7WTQ - chains C2 and SN of the 18 polymer chains in the assembly; structure by electron microscopy, 3.70 A resolution.

== Chain C2 ==
Molecule: 18S rRNA
Organism: Saccharomyces cerevisiae
Sequence (1800 nucleotides; numbered 1 to 1800; the number before each row is that of its first residue):
     1 UAUCUGGUUGAUCCUGCCAGUAGUCAUAUGCUUGUCUCAAAGAUUAAGCC
    51 AUGCAUGUCUAAGUAUAAGCAAUUUAUACAGUGAAACUGCGAAUGGCUCA
   101 UUAAAUCAGUUAUCGUUUAUUUGAUAGUUCCUUUACUACAUGGUAUAACU
   151 GUGGUAAUUCUAGAGCUAAUACAUGCUUAAAAUCUCGACCCUUUGGAAGA
   201 GAUGUAUUUAUUAGAUAAAAAAUCAAUGUCUUCGGACUCUUUGAUGAUUC
   251 AUAAUAACUUUUCGAAUCGCAUGGCCUUGUGCUGGCGAUGGUUCAUUCAA
   301 AUUUCUGCCCUAUCAACUUUCGAUGGUAGGAUAGUGGCCUACCAUGGUUU
   351 CAACGGGUAACGGGGAAUAAGGGUUCGAUUCCGGAGAGGGAGCCUGAGAA
   401 ACGGCUACCACAUCCAAGGAAGGCAGCAGGCGCGCAAAUUACCCAAUCCU
   451 AAUUCAGGGAGGUAGUGACAAUAAAUAACGAUACAGGGCCCAUUCGGGUC
   501 UUGUAAUUGGAAUGAGUACAAUGUAAAUACCUUAACGAGGAACAAUUGGA
   551 GGGCAAGUCUGGUGCCAGCAGCCGCGGUAAUUCCAGCUCCAAUAGCGUAU
   601 AUUAAAGUUGUUGCAGUUAAAAAGCUCGUAGUUGAACUUUGGGCCCGGUU
   651 GGCCGGUCCGAUUUUUUCGUGUACUGGAUUUCCAACGGGGCCUUUCCUUC
   701 UGGCUAACCUUGAGUCCUUGUGGCUCUUGGCGAACCAGGACUUUUACUUU
   751 GAAAAAAUUAGAGUGUUCAAAGCAGGCGUAUUGCUCGAAUAUAUUAGCAU
   801 GGAAUAAUAGAAUAGGACGUUUGGUUCUAUUUUGUUGGUUUCUAGGACCA
   851 UCGUAAUGAUUAAUAGGGACGGUCGGGGGCAUCAGUAUUCAAUUGUCAGA
   901 GGUGAAAUUCUUGGAUUUAUUGAAGACUAACUACUGCGAAAGCAUUUGCC
   951 AAGGACGUUUUCAUUAAUCAAGAACGAAAGUUAGGGGAUCGAAGAUGAUC
  1001 AGAUACCGUCGUAGUCUUAACCAUAAACUAUGCCGACUAGGGAUCGGGUG
  1051 GUGUUUUUUUAAUGACCCACUCGGCACCUUACGAGAAAUCAAAGUCUUUG
  1101 GGUUCUGGGGGGAGUAUGGUCGCAAGGCUGAAACUUAAAGGAAUUGACGG
  1151 AAGGGCACCACCAGGAGUGGAGCCUGCGGCUUAAUUUGACUCAACACGGG
  1201 GAAACUCACCAGGUCCAGACACAAUAAGGAUUGACAGAUUGAGAGCUCUU
  1251 UCUUGAUUUUGUGGGUGGUGGUGCAUGGCCGUUCUUAGUUGGUGGAGUGA
  1301 UUUGUCUGCUUAAUUGCGAUAACGAACGAGACCUUAACCUACUAAAUAGU
  1351 GGUGCUAGCAUUUGCUGGUUAUCCACUUCUUAGAGGGACUAUCGGUUUCA
  1401 AGCCGAUGGAAGUUUGAGGCAAUAACAGGUCUGUGAUGCCCUUAGACGUU
  1451 CUGGGCCGCACGCGCGCUACACUGACGGAGCCAGCGAGUCUAACCUUGGC
  1501 CGAGAGGUCUUGGUAAUCUUGUGAAACUCCGUCGUGCUGGGGAUAGAGCA
  1551 UUGUAAUUAUUGCUCUUCAACGAGGAAUUCCUAGUAAGCGCAAGUCAUCA
  1601 GCUUGCGUUGAUUACGUCCCUGCCCUUUGUACACACCGCCCGUCGCUAGU
  1651 ACCGAUUGAAUGGCUUAGUGAGGCCUCAGGAUCUGCUUAGAGAAGGGGGC
  1701 AACUCCAUCUCAGAGCGGAGAAUUUGGACAAACUUGGUCAUUUAGAGGAA
  1751 CUAAAAGUCGUAACAAGGUUUCCGUAGGUGAACCUGCGGAAGGAUCAUUA
Disordered / not traced: 73-75, 133-135, 489-498, 651-683, 707-732, 1140, 1157-1621, 1631-1634

== Chain SN ==
Protein: 40S ribosomal protein S13
Organism: Saccharomyces cerevisiae
UniProt: P05756 (RS13_YEAST); numbering as in UniProt (aligned over 1-151)
Chain sequence (151 residues; numbered 1 to 151; the number before each row is that of its first residue):
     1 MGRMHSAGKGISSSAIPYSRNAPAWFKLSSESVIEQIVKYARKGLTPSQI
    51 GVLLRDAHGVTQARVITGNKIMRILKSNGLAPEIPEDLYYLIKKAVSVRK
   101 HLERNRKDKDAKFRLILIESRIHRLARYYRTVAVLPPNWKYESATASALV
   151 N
Disordered / not traced: 1
UniProt features mapped onto this chain:
  - modified residue: Ser32 (Phosphoserine)
  - cross-link (Glycyl lysine isopeptide (Lys-Gly)): Lys39 (interchain with G-Cter in ubiquitin), Lys43 (interchain with G-Cter in ubiquitin)

== Chain C2 / chain SN interface ==
Residue-residue contacts (85; chain C2 residue first):
  U626(C2) - Phe113(SN)  sugar contact
  C627(C2) - His5(SN)  hydrogen bond to the phosphate
  C627(C2) - Leu117(SN)  sugar contact
  C627(C2) - Ser120(SN)  hydrogen bond to the sugar
  G628(C2) - His5(SN)  salt bridge to the phosphate
  G628(C2) - Ser120(SN)  phosphate contact
  G628(C2) - Arg124(SN)  salt bridge to the phosphate
  U629(C2) - Arg127(SN)  salt bridge to the phosphate
  A859(C2) - Arg73(SN)  hydrogen bond to the sugar
  U861(C2) - Arg20(SN)  sugar contact
  A862(C2) - Ile16(SN)  phosphate contact
  A862(C2) - Arg64(SN)  salt bridge to the phosphate
  U864(C2) - Ile11(SN)  sugar contact
  G866(C2) - Gly2(SN)  hydrogen bond to the phosphate
  G866(C2) - Arg3(SN)  salt bridge to the phosphate
  G866(C2) - Met4(SN)  phosphate contact
  G867(C2) - Arg3(SN)  salt bridge to the phosphate
  G867(C2) - Met4(SN)  hydrogen bond to the phosphate
  G867(C2) - Asp87(SN)  base contact
  G867(C2) - Arg121(SN)  phosphate contact
  G868(C2) - Ser48(SN)  hydrogen bond to the base
  G868(C2) - Asp87(SN)  sugar contact
  G868(C2) - Tyr90(SN)  sugar contact
  G868(C2) - Arg121(SN)  salt bridge to the phosphate
  A869(C2) - Tyr90(SN)  sugar contact
  G878(C2) - His101(SN)  base contact
  G878(C2) - Asp108(SN)  hydrogen bond to the sugar
  G879(C2) - Asn105(SN)  sugar contact
  G879(C2) - Asp108(SN)  sugar contact
  G938(C2) - Arg114(SN)  hydrogen bond to the phosphate
  A939(C2) - Phe113(SN)  stacking on the base
  A939(C2) - Arg114(SN)  salt bridge to the phosphate
  C950(C2) - His101(SN)  base contact
  C950(C2) - Arg104(SN)  hydrogen bond to the sugar
  A951(C2) - Val98(SN)  sugar contact
  A951(C2) - His101(SN)  sugar contact
  A952(C2) - Lys94(SN)  phosphate contact
  A952(C2) - Arg114(SN)  sugar contact
  G953(C2) - Lys94(SN)  salt bridge to the phosphate
  G954(C2) - Ser6(SN)  sugar contact
  G954(C2) - Gly8(SN)  phosphate contact
  A955(C2) - Arg3(SN)  salt bridge to the phosphate
  A955(C2) - Gly8(SN)  phosphate contact
  A955(C2) - Lys9(SN)  phosphate contact
  A955(C2) - Gly10(SN)  hydrogen bond to the phosphate
  C956(C2) - Gly10(SN)  phosphate contact
  C956(C2) - Ile11(SN)  hydrogen bond to the phosphate
  C956(C2) - Ser12(SN)  hydrogen bond to the phosphate
  G957(C2) - Ser12(SN)  phosphate contact
  U958(C2) - Ser13(SN)  base contact
  U958(C2) - Arg55(SN)  hydrogen bond to the sugar
  U959(C2) - Ser14(SN)  phosphate contact
  U959(C2) - Ala15(SN)  sugar contact
  U959(C2) - Pro17(SN)  sugar contact
  U959(C2) - Arg55(SN)  sugar contact
  U959(C2) - Thr61(SN)  base contact
  U960(C2) - Ser14(SN)  phosphate contact
  U960(C2) - Ile16(SN)  phosphate contact
  U960(C2) - Ser48(SN)  hydrogen bond to the sugar
  U960(C2) - Gly51(SN)  sugar contact
  U960(C2) - Val52(SN)  sugar contact
  U960(C2) - Arg55(SN)  salt bridge to the phosphate
  U961(C2) - Ser48(SN)  hydrogen bond to the sugar
  U961(C2) - Ile71(SN)  phosphate contact
  U961(C2) - Glu86(SN)  hydrogen bond to the sugar
  C962(C2) - Lys70(SN)  salt bridge to the phosphate
  C962(C2) - Met72(SN)  phosphate contact
  A963(C2) - Lys70(SN)  salt bridge to the phosphate
  A963(C2) - Tyr128(SN)  sugar contact
  U964(C2) - Tyr128(SN)  hydrogen bond to the phosphate
  U965(C2) - Tyr128(SN)  sugar contact
  A966(C2) - Arg124(SN)  salt bridge to the phosphate
  A967(C2) - Met4(SN)  phosphate contact
  A967(C2) - Arg124(SN)  salt bridge to the phosphate
  A974(C2) - Lys112(SN)  phosphate contact
  C975(C2) - Lys109(SN)  phosphate contact
  G976(C2) - Lys109(SN)  salt bridge to the phosphate
  A1019(C2) - Arg106(SN)  salt bridge to the phosphate
  A1019(C2) - Lys107(SN)  salt bridge to the phosphate
  C1034(C2) - Lys9(SN)  salt bridge to the phosphate
  G1035(C2) - Gly2(SN)  hydrogen bond to the phosphate
  G1035(C2) - Lys9(SN)  phosphate contact
  C1072(C2) - Ile11(SN)  phosphate contact
  G1073(C2) - Lys9(SN)  sugar contact
  G1074(C2) - Lys9(SN)  phosphate contact
Other interface residues (no listed pair), chain C2 (47 interface residues in all): A863, A865, G877, A1020
Other interface residues (no listed pair), chain SN (56 interface residues in all): Pro47, Gln49, Gln62, Ala63, Leu91, Ser97, Asp110, Ile116, Leu125

== In short ==
The interface between chain C2 and chain SN involves 47 residues on one side and 56 on the other, with 18
hydrogen bonds, 19 salt bridges and 1 aromatic stacking contact. Polar contacts include G868(C2)-Ser48(SN),
C627(C2)-Ser120(SN) and A859(C2)-Arg73(SN).
Chain C2 is 18S rRNA and chain SN is 40S ribosomal protein S13, both from Saccharomyces cerevisiae; the
structure, Cryo-EM structure of a yeast pre-40S ribosomal subunit - State Tsr1-2 (without Rps2), was
determined by electron microscopy, deposited together with 7WTN, 7WTO, 7WTP and 7WTR.
